Entry 2BSB (X-ray diffraction, 2.40 A resolution); this record covers chain A.

Chain A:
Protein: F17G adhesin subunit
Organism: Escherichia coli
Notes: fragment: lectin domain, residues 23-198
UniProtKB: Q9RH92 (Q9RG92_ECOLI); residues 1-176 here correspond to UniProt positions 23-198 (UniProt number = residue number + 22)
Chain sequence (176 residues; numbered 1 to 176; the number before each row is that of its first residue):
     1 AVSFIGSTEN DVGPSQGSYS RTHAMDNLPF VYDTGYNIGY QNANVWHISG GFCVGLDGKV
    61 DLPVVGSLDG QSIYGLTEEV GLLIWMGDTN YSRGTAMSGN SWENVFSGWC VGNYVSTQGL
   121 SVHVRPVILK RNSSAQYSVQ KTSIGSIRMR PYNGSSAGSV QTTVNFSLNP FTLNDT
Unresolved in the structure: 21-27, 130-136
Disulfides: Cys53-Cys110
Differences from the reference sequence: conflict Asp33 (Asn55 in Q9RH92), His47 (Arg69 in Q9RH92)
Residues lining bound ligands: N-acetylglucosamine (NAG; 2-acetamido-2-deoxy-beta-D-glucopyranose): Ala43, Asn44, Asp88, Thr89, Phe106, Trp109, Ser116, Thr117, Gln118, Gly119
Swiss-Prot annotation at these positions:
  - binding site (a carbohydrate): Ala43, Asn44, Asp88, Thr89, Ser116 to Gly119

Summary:
Chain A binds N-acetylglucosamine. Curated annotation (UniProt) lists 8 carbohydrate-binding residues.
Chain A is F17G adhesin subunit (Escherichia coli); the structure, E. coli F17e-G lectin domain complex with
N-acetylglucosamine, was determined by X-ray diffraction together with 2BS7, 2BSC, 1ZPL, 1ZK5 and 2BS8 from
the same study.
